PDB entry 8UFK | X-ray diffraction, 2.41 A resolution | chains B and F of the 3 polymer chains in the assembly

Chain B:
Molecule: 16-nt DNA strand
Sequence (16 nucleotides; each row starts with the number of its first residue):
    17 TCACTTCCGCTTTTAT

Chain F:
Molecule: Transcription factor PU.1
From: Homo sapiens
Notes: fragment: ETS-Domain
UniProtKB: P17947 (SPI1_HUMAN); numbering as in UniProt (aligned over 165-270)
Amino-acid sequence (106 residues; each row starts with the number of its first residue):
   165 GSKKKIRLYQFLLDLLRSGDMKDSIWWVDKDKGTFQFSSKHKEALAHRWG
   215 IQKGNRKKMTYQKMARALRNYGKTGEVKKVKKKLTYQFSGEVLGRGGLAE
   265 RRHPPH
Not modelled in the structure: 165-168, 260-270
UniProt features mapped onto this chain:
  - DNA-binding region: Ile170 to Ser253 (ETS)
  - binding site (DNA): Lys217, Arg230, Arg233, Lys243
  - natural variant: His211 (H211P: In AGM10), Val241 (V241G: In AGM10)

Chain B / chain F interface:
Residue-residue contacts (18; chain B residue first):
  DA19(B) - Arg171(F)  salt bridge to the phosphate
  DC20(B) - Arg171(F)  salt bridge to the phosphate
  DC20(B) - Leu172(F)  hydrogen bond to the phosphate
  DC20(B) - Lys217(F)  hydrogen bond to the phosphate
  DC20(B) - Tyr235(F)  hydrogen bond to the phosphate
  DT21(B) - Trp213(F)  hydrogen bond to the phosphate
  DT21(B) - Lys217(F)  salt bridge to the phosphate
  DT21(B) - Asn219(F)  hydrogen bond to the phosphate
  DT21(B) - Met223(F)  phosphate contact
  DT22(B) - Asn219(F)  phosphate contact
  DT22(B) - Arg220(F)  phosphate contact
  DT22(B) - Lys221(F)  hydrogen bond to the phosphate
  DT22(B) - Met223(F)  phosphate contact
  DT22(B) - Lys227(F)  salt bridge to the phosphate
  DT22(B) - Arg230(F)  base contact
  DC23(B) - Lys221(F)  salt bridge to the phosphate
  DG25(B) - Gln226(F)  hydrogen bond to the base
  DA31(B) - Lys247(F)  salt bridge to the phosphate
Also at the interface, not in a pair above, chain B (8 interface residues in all): DC24
Also at the interface, not in a pair above, chain F (17 interface residues in all): Ile170, Lys222, Ala231, Asn234

Summary:
Chain B and chain F form an interface of 8 and 17 residues respectively, with 7 hydrogen bonds and 6 salt
bridges. Polar contacts include DG25(B)-Gln226(F), DC20(B)-Leu172(F) and DC20(B)-Lys217(F). UniProt lists a
DNA-binding region and 4 DNA-binding residues on chain F.
Chain B is a 16-nt DNA strand and chain F is Transcription factor PU.1 (Homo sapiens); the structure, Human
PU.1 ETS-Domain (165-270) Bound to d(AATAAAAGCGGAAGTG), was determined by X-ray diffraction.
